Entry 5IX2 (X-ray diffraction, 2.90 A resolution); this record covers chains A and P of the 4 polymer chains in the assembly.

# Chain A
Name: MORC family CW-type zinc finger protein 3
Organism: Mus musculus
UniProtKB: F7BJB9 (MORC3_MOUSE); residues 7-456 here = UniProt positions 7-456
Chain sequence (451 residues; row label = number of the first residue in the row):
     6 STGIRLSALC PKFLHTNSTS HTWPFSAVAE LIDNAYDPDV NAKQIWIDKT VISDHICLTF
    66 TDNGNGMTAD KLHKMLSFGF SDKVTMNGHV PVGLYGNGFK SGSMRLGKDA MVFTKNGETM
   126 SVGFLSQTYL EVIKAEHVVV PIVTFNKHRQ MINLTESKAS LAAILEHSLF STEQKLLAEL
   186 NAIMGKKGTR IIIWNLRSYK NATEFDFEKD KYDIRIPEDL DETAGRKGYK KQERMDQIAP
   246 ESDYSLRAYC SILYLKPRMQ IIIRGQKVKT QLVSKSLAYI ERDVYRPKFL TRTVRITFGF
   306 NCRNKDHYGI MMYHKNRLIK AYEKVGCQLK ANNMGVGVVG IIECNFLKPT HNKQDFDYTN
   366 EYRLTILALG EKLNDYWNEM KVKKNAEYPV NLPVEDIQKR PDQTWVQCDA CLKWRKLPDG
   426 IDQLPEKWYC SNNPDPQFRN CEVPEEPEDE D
Disordered / not traced: 6-7, 225-233, 240-242, 334-337, 392-403, 456
Construct notes: expression tag (6)
Curated features (UniProtKB/Swiss-Prot):
  - zinc finger: Lys404 to Asp454 (CW-type)
  - region: Ala326 to Lys353 (Nuclear matrix binding)
  - binding site (Zn(2+)): Cys413, Cys416, Cys435, Cys446
  - cross-link (Glycyl lysine isopeptide (Lys-Gly)): Lys191 (interchain with G-Cter in SUMO2), Lys205 (interchain with G-Cter in SUMO2), Lys280 (interchain with G-Cter in SUMO2), Lys293 (interchain with G-Cter in SUMO2)
Glycans and other covalent adducts: covalent link Asp42-Lys88; covalent link Glu184-Arg195
Bound ions: Mg2+: Asn39 (together with AMP-PNP); Zn2+: Cys413, Cys416, Cys435, Cys446
Residues lining bound ligands: AMP-PNP (ANP; phosphoaminophosphonic acid-adenylate ester): Glu35, Asn39, Ala40, Asp42, Asp44, Val45, Asp67, Gly71, Met72, Lys76, Met80, Phe85, Ser86, Lys88, Val97, Gly98, Leu99, Tyr100, Gly101, Asn102, Gly103, Phe104, Lys105, Thr194, Lys358
From the paper describing this entry:
  - mutagenesis - I9A: decreased binding to MORC family CW-type zinc finger protein 3 (chain A)
  - mutagenesis - I9A: unchanged binding to nucleotide

# Chain P
Name: peptide from Histone H3.1
UniProtKB: P68433 (H31_MOUSE); residues 1-32 here correspond to UniProt positions 2-33 (UniProt number = residue number + 1)
Chain sequence (32 residues; numbered 1 to 32; the number before each row is that of its first residue):
     1 ARTKQTARKS TGGKAPRKQL ATKAARKSAP AT
Disordered / not traced: 11-32
Curated features (UniProtKB/Swiss-Prot):
  - modified residue: Arg2 (Asymmetric dimethylarginine), Thr3 (Phosphothreonine), Lys4 (Allysine), Gln5 (5-glutamyl dopamine), Thr6 (Phosphothreonine), Arg8 (Citrulline), Lys9 (N6,N6,N6-trimethyllysine), Ser10 (ADP-ribosylserine), Thr11 (Phosphothreonine), Lys14 (N6-(2-hydroxyisobutyryl)lysine), Arg17 (Asymmetric dimethylarginine), Lys18 (N6-(2-hydroxyisobutyryl)lysine), Lys23 (N6-(2-hydroxyisobutyryl)lysine), Arg26 (Citrulline), Lys27 (N6,N6,N6-trimethyllysine), Ser28 (ADP-ribosylserine)
  - lipidation: Lys18 (N6-decanoyllysine)

# Chain A / chain P interface
Contacting residue pairs (32):
  Tyr217(A) with Arg8(P)
  Gly270(A) with Arg8(P), hydrogen bond (backbone-side chain)
  Gln271(A) with Arg8(P)
  Arg405(A) with Arg8(P); Ser10(P)
  Pro406(A) with Arg8(P), hydrogen bond (backbone-side chain)
  Asp407(A) with Gln5(P); Thr6(P); Ala7(P); Arg8(P), hydrogen bond (backbone-side chain)
  Gln408(A) with Lys4(P); Gln5(P); Thr6(P), hydrogen bond (backbone-backbone); Arg8(P), hydrogen bond
  Thr409(A) with Lys4(P); Gln5(P)
  Trp410(A) with Arg2(P); Thr3(P); Lys4(P), hydrogen bond (backbone-backbone); Thr6(P)
  Val411(A) with Arg2(P)
  Gln412(A) with Arg2(P), hydrogen bond (backbone-backbone)
  Trp419(A) with Arg2(P); Lys4(P)
  Asp424(A) with Arg8(P), salt bridge
  Pro430(A) with Ala1(P)
  Glu431(A) with Ala1(P)
  Lys432(A) with Ala1(P)
  Glu453(A) with Thr6(P)
  Asp454(A) with Ala7(P); Arg8(P); Lys9(P), hydrogen bond (side chain-backbone)
Other interface residues (no listed pair), chain A (21 interface residues in all): Leu422, Leu429, Trp433

# Overview
Chain A and chain P form an interface of 21 and 10 residues respectively; the contacts include 8 hydrogen
bonds and 1 salt bridge. Among the polar pairs are Asp424(A)-Arg8(P), Gly270(A)-Arg8(P) and Pro406(A)-Arg8(P).
From the paper: I9A of chain A reduces binding to MORC family CW-type zinc finger protein 3 (chain A); I9A of
chain A leaves binding to nucleotide unchanged.
Here chain A is MORC family CW-type zinc finger protein 3 (Mus musculus) and chain P is peptide from Histone
H3.1. Entry 5IX2 (Crystal structure of mouse Morc3 ATPase-CW cassette in complex with AMPPNP and unmodified H3
peptide) was determined by X-ray diffraction, deposited together with 5IX1.
